PDB entry 6WEQ | X-ray diffraction, 3.20 A resolution | chains E and F of the 6 polymer chains in the assembly

== Chain E ==
Name: 2B7 Fab fragment heavy chain
Source organism: Mus musculus
Notes: antibody fragment or engineered binder
Amino-acid sequence (268 residues; each row starts with the number of its first residue; numbers below 1 keep their minus sign (Met-18 is residue -18)):
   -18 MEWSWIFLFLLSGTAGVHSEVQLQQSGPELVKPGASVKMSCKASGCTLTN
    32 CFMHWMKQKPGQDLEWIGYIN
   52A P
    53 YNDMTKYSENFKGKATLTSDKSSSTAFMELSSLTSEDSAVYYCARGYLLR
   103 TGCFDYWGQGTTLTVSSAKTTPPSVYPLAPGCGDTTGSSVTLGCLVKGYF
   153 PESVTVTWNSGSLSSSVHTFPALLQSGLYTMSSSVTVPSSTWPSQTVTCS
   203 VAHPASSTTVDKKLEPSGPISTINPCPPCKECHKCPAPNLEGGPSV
Unresolved in the structure: -18 to 1, 133-134, 164-166, 220-248
Disulfides: Cys22-Cys95, Cys146-Cys201

== Chain F ==
Name: 2B7 Fab fragment light chain
Source organism: Mus musculus
Notes: antibody fragment or engineered binder
Amino-acid sequence (238 residues; numbered -19 to 218; the number before each row is that of its first residue; numbers below 1 keep their minus sign (Met-19 is residue -19)):
   -19 METDTLLLWVLLLWVPGSTGNIVLTQSPASLAVSLGQRATISCRASESVD
    31 SYGYSFMHWYQQKPGQPPKVLIYLASNLESGVPARFSGSGSRTDFTLTID
    81 PVEADDAATYYCQQNNENPLTFGAGTKLELKRADAAPTVSIFPPSSEQLT
   131 SGGASVVCFLNNFYPKDINVKWKIDGSERQNGVLNSWTDQDSKDSTYSMS
   181 STLTLTKDEYERHNSYTCEATHKTSTSPIVKSFNRNEC
Unresolved in the structure: -19 to 0, 216-218
Disulfides: Cys23-Cys92, Cys138-Cys198

== How chain E and chain F interact ==
Residue-residue contacts - 75 pairs, chain E then chain F:
  Met37(E) - Phe102(F)  hydrophobic
  Gln39(E) - Gln42(F)  hydrogen bond
  Gln39(E) - Tyr91(F)
  Gln43(E) - Tyr91(F)
  Leu45(E) - Tyr91(F)  hydrophobic
  Leu45(E) - Phe102(F)  hydrophobic
  Trp47(E) - Asn98(F)
  Trp47(E) - Pro99(F)  hydrophobic
  Trp47(E) - Leu100(F)
  Lys58(E) - Asn98(F)
  Tyr94(E) - Gln42(F)
  Tyr94(E) - Gln46(F)  hydrogen bond (side chain-backbone)
  Tyr94(E) - Pro47(F)
  Leu101(E) - Asn95(F)  hydrogen bond (backbone-side chain)
  Leu101(E) - Asn96(F)
  Leu101(E) - Glu97(F)
  Leu101(E) - Asn98(F)
  Arg102(E) - Ser31(F)  hydrogen bond
  Arg102(E) - Tyr32(F)
  Arg102(E) - Phe36(F)
  Arg102(E) - Asn95(F)
  Arg102(E) - Asn96(F)  hydrogen bond (side chain-backbone)
  Arg102(E) - Glu97(F)  salt bridge
  Thr103(E) - Asn95(F)  hydrogen bond (backbone-side chain)
  Gly104(E) - His38(F)  hydrogen bond (backbone-side chain)
  Gly104(E) - Asn95(F)  hydrogen bond (backbone-side chain)
  Cys105(E) - His38(F)
  Cys105(E) - Tyr40(F)
  Phe106(E) - Tyr40(F)  hydrogen bond (backbone-side chain)
  Phe106(E) - Val50(F)
  Phe106(E) - Gln93(F)
  Phe106(E) - Leu100(F)  hydrophobic
  Phe106(E) - Phe102(F)  hydrophobic
  Asp107(E) - Val50(F)
  Trp109(E) - Pro47(F)  hydrophobic
  Trp109(E) - Pro48(F)
  Gly110(E) - Pro47(F)
  Gln111(E) - Pro47(F)
  Tyr128(E) - Ser125(F)
  Tyr128(E) - Gln128(F)
  Tyr128(E) - Ser131(F)
  Pro129(E) - Ser125(F)  hydrogen bond (backbone-side chain)
  Pro129(E) - Glu127(F)
  Leu130(E) - Phe122(F)
  Leu130(E) - Pro123(F)
  Leu130(E) - Ser125(F)
  Leu130(E) - Val137(F)  hydrophobic
  Leu130(E) - Phe139(F)  hydrophobic
  Ala131(E) - Phe122(F)
  Ala131(E) - Pro123(F)
  Asp136(E) - Ser212(F)
  Asp136(E) - Phe213(F)
  Thr143(E) - Phe122(F)
  Leu144(E) - Phe122(F)  hydrophobic
  Gly145(E) - Phe139(F)
  His170(E) - Asn141(F)  hydrogen bond
  His170(E) - Asn142(F)  hydrogen bond
  His170(E) - Ser178(F)  hydrogen bond
  Thr171(E) - Thr168(F)
  Phe172(E) - Phe139(F)  hydrophobic
  Phe172(E) - Asn141(F)
  Phe172(E) - Thr168(F)
  Phe172(E) - Met179(F)
  Phe172(E) - Ser180(F)
  Pro173(E) - Ser166(F)  hydrogen bond (backbone-side chain)
  Pro173(E) - Trp167(F)
  Leu175(E) - Asn165(F)
  Leu175(E) - Ser166(F)
  Gln177(E) - Leu164(F)
  Ser184(E) - Phe139(F)
  Ser184(E) - Ser180(F)  hydrogen bond
  Ser186(E) - Phe139(F)
  Ser186(E) - Asn141(F)  hydrogen bond
  Lys214(E) - Glu127(F)
  Ser219(E) - Pro123(F)
Also at the interface, not in a pair above, chain E (43 interface residues in all): His35, Asp44, Ser60, Leu100, Pro132, Leu147, Leu176, Ser185
Also at the interface, not in a pair above, chain F (46 interface residues in all): Tyr53, Gly103, Ala104, Ser120, Ile121, Ser135, Asn214

== Summary ==
43 residues of chain E and 46 residues of chain F are in contact; the contacts include 16 hydrogen bonds and 1
salt bridge. Polar contacts include Arg102(E)-Glu97(F), Gln39(E)-Gln42(F) and Tyr94(E)-Gln46(F).
Here chain E is 2B7 Fab fragment heavy chain and chain F is 2B7 Fab fragment light chain, both from Mus
musculus. Entry 6WEQ (DENV1 NS1 in complex with neutralizing 2B7 Fab fragment) was determined by X-ray
diffraction together with 6WER and 7K93 from the same study.
